PDB entry 7PBL | electron microscopy, 3.20 A resolution | chains D and E of the 9 polymer chains in the assembly

[Chain D (and E)]
Molecule: Holliday junction ATP-dependent DNA helicase RuvB
From: Streptococcus thermophilus
Notes: EC 3.6.4.12; chain E of this document is another copy of the same molecule, construct and numbering; everything in this record applies to it too
UniProt: A0A2U2MES7 (A0A2U2MES7_STRTR); residue numbers follow UniProt; this construct covers 19-333
Chain sequence (315 residues; each row starts with the number of its first residue):
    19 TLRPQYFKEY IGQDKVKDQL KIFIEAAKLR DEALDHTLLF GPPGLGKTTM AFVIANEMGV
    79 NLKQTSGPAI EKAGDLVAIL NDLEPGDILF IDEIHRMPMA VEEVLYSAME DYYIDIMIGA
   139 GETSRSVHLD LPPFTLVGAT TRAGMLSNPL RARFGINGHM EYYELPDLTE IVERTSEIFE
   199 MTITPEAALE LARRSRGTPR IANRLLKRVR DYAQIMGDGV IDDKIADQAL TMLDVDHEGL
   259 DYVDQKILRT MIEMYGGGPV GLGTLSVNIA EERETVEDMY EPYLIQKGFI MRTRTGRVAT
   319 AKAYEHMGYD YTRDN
Unresolved in the structure: 332-333 (chain E: 331-333)
Ligand contacts: ADP (adenosine-5'-diphosphate): L20, Y28, I29, P61, G62, L63, G64, K65, T66, T67, Y181, I189, P217, R218
Reported in the primary citation:
  - binding site for random DNA sequence: R310, R312, R315
  - binding site for ATP-gamma-S: R21, K65, R171, R218
  - contacts within the chain: L20-T193 (hydrophobic contact), L20-I196 (hydrophobic contact)
  - binding site for ADP: R21

[Chain D / chain E interface]
Pairs across the interface (32):
  Q37(D) - M250(E)  hydrogen bond (side chain-backbone)
  I40(D) - I233(E)
  I40(D) - M234(E)  hydrophobic
  F41(D) - R226(E)
  F41(D) - D229(E)
  E43(D) - I233(E)
  A44(D) - D229(E)
  A44(D) - I233(E)
  R48(D) - R228(E)
  R48(D) - D229(E)  salt bridge
  R48(D) - Q232(E)  hydrogen bond
  D53(D) - R226(E)  salt bridge
  M117(D) - A87(E)  hydrophobic
  R160(D) - E290(E)  salt bridge
  G162(D) - T293(E)  hydrogen bond (backbone-side chain)
  R169(D) - M297(E)  hydrogen bond
  A170(D) - R218(E)
  G173(D) - R222(E)
  G173(D) - R226(E)  hydrogen bond (backbone-side chain)
  I174(D) - R226(E)
  H177(D) - Y260(E)
  E179(D) - Y260(E)  hydrogen bond
  I303(D) - T282(E)
  I303(D) - V285(E)  hydrophobic
  I303(D) - N286(E)
  Q304(D) - M272(E)
  Q304(D) - V285(E)
  Q304(D) - N286(E)
  M309(D) - Y273(E)  hydrophobic
  M309(D) - P277(E)
  M309(D) - V278(E)  hydrophobic
  R310(D) - T282(E)  hydrogen bond (backbone-side chain)
Also at the interface, not in a pair above, chain D (26 interface residues in all): K33, L47, P60, N166, F172, P300
Also at the interface, not in a pair above, chain E (28 interface residues in all): P61, P86, Y230, L251, D252, V261, A288

[In short]
26 residues of chain D and 28 residues of chain E are in contact, with 7 hydrogen bonds and 3 salt bridges.
Among the polar pairs are R48(D)-D229(E), D53(D)-R226(E) and R160(D)-E290(E). The paper reports a binding site
for ATP-gamma-S at R21(D), K65(D) and R171(D) among others; a binding site for random DNA sequence at R310(D),
R312(D) and R315(D).
Both chains are Holliday junction ATP-dependent DNA helicase RuvB (Streptococcus thermophilus). Entry 7PBL
(RuvAB branch migration motor complexed to the Holliday junction - RuvB AAA+ state s1 [t2 dataset]) was
determined by electron microscopy, deposited together with 7PBM, 7PBN, 7PBO, 7PBP, 7PBQ, 7PBR and 3 further
entries.
